6CIJ - chains A and G of the 11 polymer chains in the assembly; structure by electron microscopy, 3.90 A resolution.

Chain A:
Molecule: V(D)J recombination-activating protein 1
Organism: Mus musculus
Notes: EC 3.1.-.-, 2.3.2.27
UniProtKB: P15919 (RAG1_MOUSE); numbering as in UniProt (aligned over 265-1040)
Chain sequence (776 residues; row label = number of the first residue in the row):
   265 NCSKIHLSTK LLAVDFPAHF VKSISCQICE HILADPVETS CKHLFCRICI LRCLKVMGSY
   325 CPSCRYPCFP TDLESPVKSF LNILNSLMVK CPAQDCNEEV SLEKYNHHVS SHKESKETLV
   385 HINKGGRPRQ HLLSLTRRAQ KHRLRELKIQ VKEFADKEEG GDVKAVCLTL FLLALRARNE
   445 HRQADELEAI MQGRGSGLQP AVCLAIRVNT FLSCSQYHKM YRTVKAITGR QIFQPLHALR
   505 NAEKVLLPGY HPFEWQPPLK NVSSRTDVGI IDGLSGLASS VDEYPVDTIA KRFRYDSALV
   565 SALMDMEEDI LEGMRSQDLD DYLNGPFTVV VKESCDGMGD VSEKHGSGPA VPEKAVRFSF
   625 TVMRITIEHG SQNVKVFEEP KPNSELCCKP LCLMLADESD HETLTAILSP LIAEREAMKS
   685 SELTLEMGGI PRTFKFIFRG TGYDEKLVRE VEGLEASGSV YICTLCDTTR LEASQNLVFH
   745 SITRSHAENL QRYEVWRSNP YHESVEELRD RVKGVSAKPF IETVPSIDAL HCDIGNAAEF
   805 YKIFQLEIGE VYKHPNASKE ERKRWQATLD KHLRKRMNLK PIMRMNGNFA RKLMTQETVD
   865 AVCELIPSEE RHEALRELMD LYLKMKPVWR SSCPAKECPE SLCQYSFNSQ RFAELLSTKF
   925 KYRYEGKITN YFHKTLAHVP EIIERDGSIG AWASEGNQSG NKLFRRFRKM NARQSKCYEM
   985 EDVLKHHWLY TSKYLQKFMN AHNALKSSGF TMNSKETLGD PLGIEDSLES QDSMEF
Unresolved in the structure: 265-394, 1009-1040
Construct notes: conflict Gln962 (Glu in P15919)
Bound ions: Ca2+: Asp600, Gly601 (shared with 1 residue of chain F); Zn2+: Cys727, Cys730, His937, His942
UniProt features mapped onto this chain:
  - zinc finger: Cys290 to Arg329 (RING-type), Leu351 to Lys380 (RAG1-type)
  - DNA-binding region: Gly389 to Gln456 (NBD)
  - binding site (Zn(2+)): Cys266, His270, Cys290, Cys293, His295, Cys305, His307, Cys310, Cys313, Cys325, Cys328, Cys355, Cys360, His372, His376
  - binding site (a divalent metal cation): Asp600, Asp708
  - site: Trp893 (Essential for DNA hairpin formation, participates in base-stacking interactions near the cleavage site)
  - mutagenesis: His307 (H307A: Displays lower E3 ligase activity and affects the joining step of V(D)J recombination), Cys325 (C325G: Loss of E3 ligase activity and affects the joining step of V(D)J recombination), Arg391 (R391A: Defects in converting nicked products to hairpins; R391L: Impairs DNA-binding and hairpin formation while maintaining some nicking activity), Arg393 (R393A: Impairs DNA-binding and hairpin formation while maintaining some nicking activity), Arg401 (R401A: Allows robust hairpin activity), Arg402 (R402A: Defects in converting nicked products to hairpins), Lys405 (K405A: Reduced hairpin activity), His406 (H406A: Allows robust hairpin activity), Arg407 (R407A: Impairs DNA-binding and reduces hairpin formation without affecting nicking activity), Asn443 (N443A: Impairs DNA-binding; when associated with A-445), His445 (H445A: Impairs DNA-binding; when associated with A-443), Asp546 (D546A: Loss of DNA-binding), 21 further mutagenesis entries in UniProt
From the paper describing this entry:
  - catalytic residues: Asp600, Asp708 (citing earlier work)

Chain G:
Molecule: 61-nt DNA strand
Sequence (61 nucleotides; numbered 1 to 61; the number before each row is that of its first residue):
     1 CGGGTTTTTG TCTGGCTTCA CACTTGATTT GCATCACTGT GTAAGACAGG CCAGATCCAG
    61 G
Unresolved in the structure: 61
Bound ions: Ca2+: DT42 (shared with 2 residues of chain C)

How chain A and chain G interact:
Residue-residue contacts - 21 pairs, chain A then chain G:
  Leu399(A) with DT8(G), phosphate contact; DT9(G), phosphate contact
  Thr400(A) with DT9(G), phosphate contact
  Arg402(A) with DT9(G), base contact
  Ala403(A) with DT8(G), sugar contact; DT9(G), phosphate contact
  Arg407(A) with DT8(G), salt bridge to the phosphate
  Tyr485(A) with DG31(G), hydrogen bond to the phosphate
  Lys489(A) with DT30(G), hydrogen bond to the phosphate; DG31(G), salt bridge to the phosphate
  Gln495(A) with DT30(G), phosphate contact
  Pro499(A) with DT30(G), phosphate contact
  His501(A) with DT29(G), sugar contact; DT30(G), salt bridge to the phosphate
  Lys608(A) with DT38(G), phosphate contact
  His609(A) with DT38(G), hydrogen bond to the phosphate
  Gly610(A) with DC37(G), phosphate contact
  Ser611(A) with DC37(G), hydrogen bond to the phosphate
  Gln978(A) with DA36(G), base contact; DC37(G), sugar contact; DT38(G), sugar contact
Also at the interface, not in a pair above, chain A (16 interface residues in all): Arg401
Also at the interface, not in a pair above, chain G (9 interface residues in all): DG10

Overview:
16 residues of chain A face 9 of chain G across their interface, with 4 hydrogen bonds and 3 salt bridges.
Among the polar pairs are Tyr485(A)-DG31(G), Lys489(A)-DT30(G) and His609(A)-DT38(G). The paper reports
catalytic residues Asp600(A) and Asp708(A).
Chain A is V(D)J recombination-activating protein 1 (Mus musculus) and chain G is a 61-nt DNA strand; the
structure, Cryo-EM structure of mouse RAG1/2 HFC complex containing partial HMGB1 linker(3.9 A), was
determined by electron microscopy, deposited together with 5ZDZ, 5ZE0, 5ZE1, 5ZE2, 6CG0, 6CIK, 6CIL and 6CIM.
